Entry 3GSN (X-ray diffraction, 2.80 A resolution); this record covers chains A and B of the 5 polymer chains in the assembly.

Chain A:
Protein: RA14 TCR alpha chain (TRAV24, TRAJ49)
From: Homo sapiens
Amino-acid sequence (199 residues; numbered 2 to 200; the number before each row is that of its first residue):
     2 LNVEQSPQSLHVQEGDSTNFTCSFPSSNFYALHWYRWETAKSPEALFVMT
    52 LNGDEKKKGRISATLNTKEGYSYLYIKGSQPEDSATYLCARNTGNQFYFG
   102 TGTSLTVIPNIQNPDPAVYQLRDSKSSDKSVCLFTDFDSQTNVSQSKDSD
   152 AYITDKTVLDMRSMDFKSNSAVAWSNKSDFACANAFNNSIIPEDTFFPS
Disulfide bonds: Cys23-Cys90, Cys133-Cys183

Chain B:
Protein: RA14 TCR beta chain (TRBV6-5, TRBD1, TRBJ1-2)
From: Homo sapiens
Amino-acid sequence (243 residues; row label = number of the first residue in the row):
     2 MGVTQTPKFQVLKTGQSMTLQCAQDMNHEYMSWYRQDPGMGLRLIHYSVG
    52 AGITDQGEVPNGYNVSRSTTEDFPLRLLSAAPSQTSVYFCASSPVTGGIY
   102 GYTFGSGTRLTVVEDLNKVFPPEVAVFEPSEAEISHTQKATLVCLATGFF
   152 PDHVELSWWVNGKEVHSGVSTDPQPLKEQPALNDSRYCLSSRLRVSATFW
   202 QNPRNHFRCQVQFYGLSENDEWTQDRAKPVTQIVSAEAWGRAD
Disulfide bonds: Cys23-Cys91, Cys145-Cys210

How chain A and chain B interact:
Pairs across the interface - 83 pairs, chain A then chain B:
  Tyr31(A) with Ile100(B), hydrophobic
  His34(A) with Ile100(B), hydrogen bond (side chain-backbone); Tyr101(B); Gly102(B)
  Tyr36(A) with Gly102(B); Tyr103(B), hydrogen bond (side chain-backbone); Phe105(B), hydrophobic
  Trp38(A) with Gln37(B); Phe90(B), hydrophobic
  Thr40(A) with Pro174(B); Gln175(B)
  Ala41(A) with Pro174(B)
  Ser43(A) with Phe90(B); Gly106(B), hydrogen bond (side chain-backbone); Ser107(B), hydrogen bond (side chain-backbone)
  Pro44(A) with Phe90(B); Phe105(B)
  Val49(A) with Ile100(B)
  Thr51(A) with Ile100(B)
  Leu89(A) with Leu43(B), hydrophobic
  Asn96(A) with Tyr31(B), hydrogen bond (backbone-side chain); Thr97(B); Gly98(B), hydrogen bond (side chain-backbone)
  Gln97(A) with Tyr31(B); Leu45(B); Tyr48(B); Gln57(B)
  Phe98(A) with Tyr35(B), hydrogen bond (backbone-side chain); Tyr103(B)
  Tyr99(A) with Glu59(B)
  Phe100(A) with Tyr35(B); Phe105(B), hydrophobic
  Thr102(A) with Gly42(B)
  Asp116(A) with His137(B), salt bridge; Thr138(B)
  Tyr120(A) with Ser131(B); Glu134(B); His137(B)
  Gln121(A) with Ser131(B)
  Leu122(A) with Phe128(B); Glu129(B); Thr142(B); Val144(B), hydrophobic
  Arg123(A) with Phe128(B); Glu129(B), hydrogen bond (backbone-backbone)
  Asp124(A) with Ala126(B); Val127(B); Phe128(B); Glu129(B)
  Ser125(A) with Val127(B)
  Asp129(A) with Phe128(B)
  Lys130(A) with Phe128(B)
  Ser131(A) with Phe128(B)
  Val132(A) with Phe128(B), hydrophobic; Leu146(B), hydrophobic
  Leu134(A) with Thr142(B); Val144(B), hydrophobic
  Tyr153(A) with Glu179(B); Gln180(B)
  Thr155(A) with Asp173(B); Leu177(B); Ser191(B), hydrogen bond; Arg193(B), hydrogen bond (backbone-side chain)
  Lys157(A) with Asp173(B); Pro174(B); Gln175(B), hydrogen bond (side chain-backbone)
  Val159(A) with Ser171(B)
  Asp161(A) with Gly169(B)
  Met162(A) with Ser168(B), hydrogen bond
  Met165(A) with Lys140(B), hydrogen bond (backbone-side chain); Arg195(B)
  Asp166(A) with Lys140(B); Arg195(B), hydrogen bond (backbone-side chain)
  Phe167(A) with Gly169(B); Arg195(B)
  Ser169(A) with Ser171(B), hydrogen bond
  Ser171(A) with Arg193(B)
  Val173(A) with Ser191(B); Arg193(B)
  Trp175(A) with Leu146(B), hydrophobic; Cys189(B), hydrophobic
  Phe197(A) with His137(B)
  Pro199(A) with Ala133(B), hydrophobic
Interface residues without a listed pair, chain A (48 interface residues in all): Ala32, Lys42, Ala46, Ile154
Interface residues without a listed pair, chain B (48 interface residues in all): Gly108, Thr148, Thr172

Summary:
The chain A/chain B interface involves 48 residues from each chain; the contacts include 15 hydrogen bonds and
1 salt bridge. Polar pairs include Asp116(A)-His137(B), His34(A)-Ile100(B) and Tyr36(A)-Tyr103(B).
Chain A is RA14 TCR alpha chain (TRAV24, TRAJ49) and chain B is RA14 TCR beta chain (TRBV6-5, TRBD1, TRBJ1-2),
both from Homo sapiens; the structure, Crystal structure of the public RA14 TCR in complex with the HCMV
dominant NLV/HLA-A2 epitope, was determined by X-ray diffraction together with 3GSO, 3GSQ, 3GSR, 3GSU, 3GSV,
3GSW and 3GSX from the same study.
